PDB entry 8XAW | electron microscopy, 2.73 A resolution | chains E and I of the 20 polymer chains in the assembly

Chain E:
Molecule: ATP-binding protein
Source organism: Escherichia coli
UniProtKB: A0A9X9SUP5 (A0A9X9SUP5_ECOLX); residue numbers follow UniProt; this construct covers 1-571
Amino-acid sequence (571 residues; row label = number of the first residue in the row):
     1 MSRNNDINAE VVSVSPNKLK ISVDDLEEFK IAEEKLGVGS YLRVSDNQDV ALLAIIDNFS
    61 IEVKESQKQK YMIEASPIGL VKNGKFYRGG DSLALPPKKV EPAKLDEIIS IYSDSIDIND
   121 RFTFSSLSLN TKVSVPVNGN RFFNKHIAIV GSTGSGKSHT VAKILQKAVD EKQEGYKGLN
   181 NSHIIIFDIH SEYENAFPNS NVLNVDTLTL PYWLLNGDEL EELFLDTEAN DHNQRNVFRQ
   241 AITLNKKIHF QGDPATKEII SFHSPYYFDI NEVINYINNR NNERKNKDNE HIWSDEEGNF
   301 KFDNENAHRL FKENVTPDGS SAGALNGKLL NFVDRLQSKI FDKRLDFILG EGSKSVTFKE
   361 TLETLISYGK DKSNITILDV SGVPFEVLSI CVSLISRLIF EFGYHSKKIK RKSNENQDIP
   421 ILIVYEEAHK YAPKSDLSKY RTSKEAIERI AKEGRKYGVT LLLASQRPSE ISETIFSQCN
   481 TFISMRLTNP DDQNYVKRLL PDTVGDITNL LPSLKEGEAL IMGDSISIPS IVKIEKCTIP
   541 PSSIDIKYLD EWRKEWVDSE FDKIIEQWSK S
Not modelled in the structure: 1-4
Bound ions: Mg2+: S158, E192 (together with ADP)
Residues lining bound ligands: ADP (adenosine-5'-diphosphate): S152, T153, G154, S155, G156, K157, S158, H159, E516, G517, K533, I534, E535, K536
Reported in the primary citation:
  - binding site for AMP-PNP: K157, R455, K456
  - mutagenesis - K157A: decreased growth in response to phage lambda

Chain I:
Molecule: DUF4297
Source organism: Escherichia coli
UniProtKB: A0A9X9SUN3 (A0A9X9SUN3_ECOLX); residues 1-394 here = UniProt positions 1-394
Amino-acid sequence (394 residues; row label = number of the first residue in the row):
     1 MDRSAVDTIR GYCYQVDKTI IEIFSLPQMD DSIDIECIED VDVYNDGHLT AIQCKYYEST
    61 DYNHSVISKP IRLMLSHFKD NKEKGANYYL YGHYKSGQEK LTLPLKVDFF KSNFLTYTEK
   121 KIKHEYHIEN GLTEEDLQAF LDRLVININA KSFDDQKKET IQIIKNHFQC EDYEAEHYLY
   181 SNAFRKTYDI SCNKKDRRIK KSDFVESINK SKVLFNIWFY QYEGRKEYLR KLKESFIRRS
   241 VNTSPYARFF ILEFQDKTDI KTVKDCIYKI QSNWSNLSKR TDRPYSPFLL FHGTSDANLY
   301 ELKNQLFNED LIFTDGYPFK GSVFTPKMLI EGFSNKEIHF QFINDIDDFN ETLNSINIRK
   361 EVYQFYTENC LDIPSQLPQV NIQVKDFADI KEIV
Not modelled in the structure: 1-150

Chain E / chain I interface:
Pairs across the interface - 16 pairs, chain E then chain I:
  D25(E) - R283(I)  salt bridge
  L26(E) - R283(I)
  E27(E) - R283(I)  salt bridge
  E28(E) - S244(I)
  E28(E) - Y246(I)  hydrogen bond
  F29(E) - N242(I)
  F29(E) - T243(I)
  F29(E) - S244(I)
  F29(E) - P245(I)
  E33(E) - S240(I)  hydrogen bond
  E33(E) - N242(I)
  V63(E) - R280(I)
  K64(E) - R280(I)
  E65(E) - K279(I)
  K68(E) - D282(I)
  Q69(E) - D282(I)

In short:
The interface between chain E and chain I involves 11 residues on one side and 10 on the other, with 2
hydrogen bonds and 2 salt bridges. Among the polar pairs are D25(E)-R283(I), E27(E)-R283(I) and
E28(E)-Y246(I). The paper reports a binding site for AMP-PNP at K157(E), R455(E) and K456(E); K157A of chain E
reduces growth in response to phage lambda.
Here chain E is ATP-binding protein and chain I is DUF4297, both from Escherichia coli. Entry 8XAW (Cryo-EM
structure of an anti-phage defense complex bound to AMPPNP and DNA at state 1) was determined by electron
microscopy (same publication as 8XAU, 8XAV, 8XAX and 8XAY).
